7BTQ - chains B and E of the 6 polymer chains in the assembly; structure by electron microscopy, 4.54 A resolution (low resolution: residue-level contacts below are approximate; hydrogen-bond / salt-bridge calls are withheld).

# Chain B
Molecule: 64-nt DNA strand
Sequence (64 nucleotides; row label = number of the first residue in the row; numbers below 1 keep their minus sign (DC-26 is residue -26)):
   -26 CCAGAAACCC CCAAAAATCT AAAATCGAAT TCGAGGTCGA AAAAGAGAAA AACCGCCAAA
    34 CACC
Not modelled in the structure: -26 to -17, 28-37

# Chain E
Molecule: Type-1 restriction enzyme EcoR124II specificity protein
From: Escherichia coli
UniProt: P10485 (T1S1_ECOLX); numbering as in UniProt (aligned over 1-404)
Sequence (404 residues; row label = number of the first residue in the row):
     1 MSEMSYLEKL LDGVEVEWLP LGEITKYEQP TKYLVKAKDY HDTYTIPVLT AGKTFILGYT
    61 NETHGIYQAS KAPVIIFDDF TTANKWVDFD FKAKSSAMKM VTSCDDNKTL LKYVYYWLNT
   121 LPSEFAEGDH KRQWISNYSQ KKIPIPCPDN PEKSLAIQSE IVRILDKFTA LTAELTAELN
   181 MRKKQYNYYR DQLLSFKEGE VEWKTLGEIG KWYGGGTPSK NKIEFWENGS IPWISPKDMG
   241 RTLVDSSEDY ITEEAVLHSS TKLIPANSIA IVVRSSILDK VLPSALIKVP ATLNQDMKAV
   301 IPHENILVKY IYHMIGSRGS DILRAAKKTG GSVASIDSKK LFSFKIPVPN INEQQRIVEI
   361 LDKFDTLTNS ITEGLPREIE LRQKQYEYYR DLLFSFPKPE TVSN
Not modelled in the structure: 1-12, 397-404
Swiss-Prot annotation at these positions:
  - mutagenesis: Leu179 (L179LTAEL: Alters sequence specificity from 5'-GAAN(6)RTCG-3' to 5'-GAAN(7)RTCG-3')

# Chain B / chain E interface
Pairs across the interface - 27 pairs, chain B then chain E:
  DA-3(B) with Gln29(E)
  DT-2(B) with Gln29(E)
  DC-1(B) with Gln133(E); Ile135(E)
  DG0(B) with Gln133(E)
  DA1(B) with Asp79(E); Phe80(E); Lys131(E)
  DG8(B) with Lys280(E)
  DG9(B) with Pro236(E); Lys237(E); Ser275(E); Ser276(E); Val333(E)
  DT10(B) with Ser235(E); Pro236(E); Lys237(E); Arg274(E); Ser275(E); Asn294(E); Asp296(E); Val333(E)
  DC11(B) with Lys220(E); Arg274(E); Asp296(E)
  DG12(B) with Ser219(E); Lys220(E)
Other interface residues (no listed pair), chain B (13 interface residues in all): DT3, DA7, DA13
Other interface residues (no listed pair), chain E (21 interface residues in all): Arg132, Asn221, Gln295

# Summary
13 residues of chain B and 21 residues of chain E are in contact. UniProt lists one mutagenesis site on chain
E.
Chain B is a 64-nt DNA strand and chain E is Type-1 restriction enzyme EcoR124II specificity protein
(Escherichia coli); the structure, EcoR124I-DNA in the Restriction-Alleviation State, was determined by
electron microscopy, deposited together with 7BST, 7BTO, 7BTP and 7BTR.
